PDB entry 5VKH | X-ray diffraction, 2.25 A resolution | chains A and C of the 3 polymer chains in the assembly

Chain A:
Name: Antibody Heavy Chain
Source organism: Mus musculus
Notes: antibody fragment or engineered binder
Sequence (219 residues; numbered 1 to 219; the number before each row is that of its first residue):
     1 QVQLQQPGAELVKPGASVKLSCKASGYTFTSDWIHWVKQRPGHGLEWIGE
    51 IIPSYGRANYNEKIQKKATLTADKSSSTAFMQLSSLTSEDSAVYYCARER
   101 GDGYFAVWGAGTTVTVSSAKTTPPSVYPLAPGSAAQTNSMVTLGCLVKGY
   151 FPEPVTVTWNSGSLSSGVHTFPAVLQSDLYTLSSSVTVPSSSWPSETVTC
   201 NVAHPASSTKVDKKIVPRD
Disulfides: C22-C96, C145-C200

Chain C:
Name: pH-gated potassium channel KcsA
Source organism: Streptomyces lividans
Reference sequence: P0A334 (KCSA_STRLI); numbering as in UniProt (aligned over 22-124)
Sequence (103 residues; numbered 22 to 124; the number before each row is that of its first residue):
    22 SALHWRAAGAATVLLVIVLLAGSYLAVLAERGAPGAQLITYPRALWWSVE
    72 TATTVGYGDLAPVTLWGRCVAVVVMVAGITSAGLVTAALATWFVGREQER
   122 RGH
Differences from the reference sequence: engineered mutation A82 (Tyr in P0A334), A103 (Phe in P0A334); conflict C90 (Leu in P0A334)
Metal / ion sites: K+ site 1: T75, V76; K+ site 2 near T75 (its only coordinating residue here); K+ site 3: V76, G77; K+ site 4: G77, Y78
Ligand contacts:
  - 1EM ((1S)-2-hydroxy-1-[(nonanoyloxy)methyl]ethyl myristate): L41, S44, Y45, Y62, P63, R64, L66, W67, V70, V84, T85, L86, R89, V93
  - nonan-1-ol (F09): L46, L49, A50, W87, C90, V91, V94
Curated features (UniProtKB/Swiss-Prot):
  - motif: T75 to D80 (Selectivity filter)
  - mutagenesis: E71 (E71A: Prevents channel inactivation)

Chain A / chain C interface:
Pairs across the interface (22):
  T30(A) with Y45(C)
  S31(A) with Y62(C)
  W33(A) with R52(C); Y62(C), hydrogen bond
  E50(A) with R52(C), salt bridge
  I52(A) with Y45(C); L49(C), hydrophobic; Y62(C)
  S54(A) with Y45(C), hydrogen bond
  Y55(A) with Y45(C); L49(C)
  R57(A) with L49(C); R52(C)
  N59(A) with R52(C); G53(C)
  E62(A) with P55(C)
  E99(A) with R52(C), salt bridge
  G101(A) with R52(C); T61(C); Y62(C), hydrogen bond (backbone-backbone)
  D102(A) with T61(C)
  G103(A) with T61(C)
Also at the interface, not in a pair above, chain A (16 interface residues in all): H35, R100
Also at the interface, not in a pair above, chain C (10 interface residues in all): V48, A50, P63

Summary:
16 residues of chain A face 10 of chain C across their interface; the contacts include 3 hydrogen bonds and 2
salt bridges. Polar contacts include E50(A)-R52(C), E99(A)-R52(C) and W33(A)-Y62(C). Nonan-1-ol is bound
between chain A and chain C. Ligands of chain C: compound 1EM.
Here chain A is Antibody Heavy Chain (Mus musculus) and chain C is pH-gated potassium channel KcsA
(Streptomyces lividans). Entry 5VKH (Closed conformation of KcsA Y82A-F103A mutant) was determined by X-ray
diffraction (same publication as 5VK6 and 5VKE).
